8WLQ - chains s and n of the 96 polymer chains in the assembly; structure by electron microscopy, 3.80 A resolution.

Chain s:
Molecule: Flagellar basal-body rod protein FlgG
Source organism: Salmonella enterica subsp. enterica serovar Typhimurium str. LT2
UniProt: P0A1J3 (FLGG_SALTY); residues 1-260 here = UniProt positions 1-260
Chain sequence (260 residues; numbered 1 to 260; the number before each row is that of its first residue):
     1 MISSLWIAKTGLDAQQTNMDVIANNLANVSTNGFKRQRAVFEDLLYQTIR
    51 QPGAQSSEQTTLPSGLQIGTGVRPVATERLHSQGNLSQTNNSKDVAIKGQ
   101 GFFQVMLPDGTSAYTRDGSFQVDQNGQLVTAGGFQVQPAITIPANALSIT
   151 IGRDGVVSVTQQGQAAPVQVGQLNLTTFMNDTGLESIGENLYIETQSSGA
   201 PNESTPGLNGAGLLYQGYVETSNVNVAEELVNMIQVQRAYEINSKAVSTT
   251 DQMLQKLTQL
Disordered / not traced: 1, 56-59

Chain n:
Molecule: Flagellar basal-body rod protein FlgF
Source organism: Salmonella enterica subsp. enterica serovar Typhimurium str. LT2
UniProt: P16323 (FLGF_SALTY); residues 1-251 here = UniProt positions 1-251
Chain sequence (251 residues; numbered 1 to 251; the number before each row is that of its first residue):
     1 MDHAIYTAMGAASQTLNQQAVTASNLANASTPGFRAQLNALRAVPVDGLS
    51 LATRTLVTASTPGADMTPGQLDYTSRPLDVALQQDGWLVVQAADGAEGYT
   101 RNGNIQVGPTGQLTIQGHPVIGEGGPITVPEGSEITIAADGTISALNPGD
   151 PPNTVAPVGRLKLVKAEGNEVQRSDDGLFRLTAEAQAERGAVLAADPSIR
   201 IMSGVLEGSNVKPVEAMTDMIANARRFEMQMKVITSVDENEGRANQLLSM
   251 S
Disordered / not traced: 1, 251

How chain s and chain n interact:
Residue-residue contacts - 98 pairs, chain s then chain n:
  Ile2(s) with Leu16(n), hydrophobic
  Ser3(s) with Ala20(n)
  Ser4(s) with Gln19(n)
  Ile7(s) with Ala20(n); Ser24(n)
  Gly11(s) with Ala27(n)
  Gln15(s) with Ala29(n)
  Asn18(s) with Ser30(n), hydrogen bond
  Arg38(s) with Thr74(n), hydrogen bond; Arg76(n); Asp79(n), salt bridge; Asn104(n), hydrogen bond; Leu206(n)
  Val40(s) with Pro32(n), hydrophobic; Asn104(n)
  Phe41(s) with Ser30(n); Thr31(n); Pro32(n)
  Glu42(s) with Gln116(n), hydrogen bond
  Asp43(s) with Asn28(n); Phe34(n)
  Leu45(s) with Asp175(n)
  Tyr46(s) with Phe34(n); Arg173(n), hydrogen bond; Ser174(n); Asp175(n), hydrogen bond (backbone-backbone); Gly177(n)
  Thr48(s) with Asp175(n), hydrogen bond
  Arg50(s) with Thr58(n), hydrogen bond; Ala59(n)
  Pro52(s) with Gln172(n)
  Gln55(s) with Glu184(n)
  Leu62(s) with Arg42(n)
  Pro63(s) with Arg42(n)
  Gly65(s) with Ser60(n); Thr61(n), hydrogen bond (backbone-backbone)
  Leu66(s) with Ala59(n); Ser60(n); Thr61(n)
  Gln67(s) with Gln37(n), hydrogen bond (backbone-side chain); Thr61(n), hydrogen bond (backbone-side chain); Arg173(n), hydrogen bond (side chain-backbone); Ser174(n); Asp175(n), hydrogen bond
  Ile68(s) with Asn17(n); Ala20(n); Val21(n), hydrophobic
  Gly71(s) with Asn28(n)
  Val72(s) with Ala27(n); Asn28(n); Thr31(n)
  Glu78(s) with Asn104(n), hydrogen bond; Gln106(n), hydrogen bond
  Leu80(s) with Arg76(n)
  Gln100(s) with Pro148(n)
  Met179(s) with Pro109(n); Glu131(n); Gly132(n), hydrogen bond (side chain-backbone)
  Asn180(s) with Gln106(n), hydrogen bond; Val107(n), hydrogen bond (side chain-backbone); Pro109(n)
  Thr182(s) with Gln106(n)
  Ser197(s) with Pro109(n)
  Ser198(s) with Pro109(n)
  Gly210(s) with Pro148(n), hydrogen bond (backbone-backbone); Gly149(n)
  Glu228(s) with Thr74(n)
  Gln235(s) with Ala29(n); Gln70(n)
  Ala239(s) with Ala29(n), hydrophobic
  Ile242(s) with Leu26(n), hydrophobic; Pro213(n); Met217(n), hydrophobic
  Asn243(s) with Leu26(n), hydrogen bond (side chain-backbone); Ala27(n)
  Lys245(s) with Met217(n); Met220(n); Ile221(n)
  Ala246(s) with Gln19(n), hydrogen bond (backbone-side chain); Leu26(n), hydrophobic; Met220(n), hydrophobic
  Thr249(s) with Gln19(n); Met220(n); Ala224(n)
  Thr250(s) with Gln19(n)
  Gln252(s) with Arg225(n), hydrogen bond
  Met253(s) with Thr15(n); Gln19(n); Asn223(n); Ala224(n); Phe227(n)
  Lys256(s) with Glu228(n); Met231(n)
  Leu257(s) with Phe227(n), hydrophobic; Met231(n), hydrophobic
  Leu260(s) with Met231(n), hydrophobic; Ile234(n), hydrophobic; Thr235(n)
Other interface residues (no listed pair), chain s (57 interface residues in all): Thr10, Thr61, Ser82, Phe178, Gln196, Gly199, Asn209, Leu254
Other interface residues (no listed pair), chain n (61 interface residues in all): Gln14, Ala23, Pro62, Asp72, Ser75, Gly108, Glu134, Asp176

Overview:
Chain s and chain n form an interface of 57 and 61 residues respectively; the contacts include 22 hydrogen
bonds and 1 salt bridge. Polar contacts include Arg38(s)-Asp79(n), Asn18(s)-Ser30(n) and Arg38(s)-Thr74(n).
Chain s is Flagellar basal-body rod protein FlgG and chain n is Flagellar basal-body rod protein FlgF, both
from Salmonella enterica subsp. enterica serovar Typhimurium str. LT2; the structure, Cryo-EM structure of the
whole rod-export apparatus with hook within the flagellar motor-hook complex in the ..., was determined by
electron microscopy (same publication as 8WHT, 8WIW, 8WK3, 8WK4, 8WKI, 8WKK and 11 further entries).
